PDB entry 2HB7 | X-ray diffraction, 1.80 A resolution | chain A

== Chain A ==
Molecule: Vitamin D3 receptor
Source organism: Homo sapiens
Notes: fragment: Ligand binding domain
UniProtKB: P11473 (VDR_HUMAN); numbering as in UniProt; present here: 118-164, 216-427
Sequence (263 residues; each row starts with the number of its first residue; note: 51 numbers in that range are skipped by the numbering (no residue carries them; nothing is unmodelled there)):
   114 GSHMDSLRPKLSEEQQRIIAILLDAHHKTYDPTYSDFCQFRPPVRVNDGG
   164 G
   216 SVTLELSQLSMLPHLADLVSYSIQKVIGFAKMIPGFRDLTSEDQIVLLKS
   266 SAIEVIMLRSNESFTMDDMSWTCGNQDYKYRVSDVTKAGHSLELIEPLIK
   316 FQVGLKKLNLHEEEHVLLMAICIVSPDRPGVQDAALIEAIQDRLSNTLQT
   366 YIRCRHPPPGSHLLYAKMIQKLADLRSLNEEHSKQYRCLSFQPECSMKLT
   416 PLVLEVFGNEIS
Disordered / not traced: 114-118, 424-427
Differences from the reference sequence: cloning artifact (114-117)
Ligand contacts: 2alpha (O1C; 2alpha-(3-hydroxypropyl)-1alpha,25-dihydroxyvitamin d3): Thr142, Tyr143, Asp144, Tyr147, Phe150, Leu227, Leu230, Leu233, Val234, Tyr236, Ser237, Lys240, Ile268, Ile271, Met272, Arg274, Ser275, Ser278, Trp286, Cys288, Tyr295, Val300, His305, Leu309, Leu313, His397, Tyr401, Leu404, Leu414, Val418, Phe422

== In short ==
Bound to chain A: 2alpha.
Chain A is Vitamin D3 receptor (Homo sapiens); the structure, Crystal structure of VDR LBD in complex with
2alpha(3-hydroxy-1-propyl) calcitriol, was determined by X-ray diffraction (same publication as 2HAM, 2HAR,
2HAS and 2HB8).
